Entry 2NCK (X-ray diffraction, 2.00 A resolution); this record covers chains R and L.

== Chain R (and L) ==
Molecule: Nucleoside diphosphate kinase
From: Myxococcus xanthus
Notes: EC 2.7.4.6; chain L of this document is another copy of the same molecule, construct and numbering; everything in this record applies to it too
UniProt: P15266 (NDK_MYXXA); residues 2-145 here correspond to UniProt positions 1-144 (UniProt number = residue number - 1)
Sequence (144 residues; row label = number of the first residue in the row):
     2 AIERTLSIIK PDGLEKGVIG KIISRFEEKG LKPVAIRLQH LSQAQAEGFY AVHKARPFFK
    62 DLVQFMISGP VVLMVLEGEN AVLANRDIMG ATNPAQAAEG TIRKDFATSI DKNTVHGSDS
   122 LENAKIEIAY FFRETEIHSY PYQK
UniProt features mapped onto this chain:
  - binding site (ATP): Phe60

== How chain R and chain L interact ==
Residue-residue contacts - 52 pairs, chain R then chain L:
  Leu15(R) with Tyr141(L); Tyr143(L)
  Glu16(R) with Pro142(L); Tyr143(L); Gln144(L), hydrogen bond (backbone-backbone)
  Gly18(R) with Glu28(L); Tyr143(L)
  Val19(R) with Glu28(L)
  Ile20(R) with Glu28(L), hydrogen bond (backbone-side chain); Tyr141(L)
  Gly21(R) with Gly21(L); Ile24(L); Ser25(L); Glu28(L), hydrogen bond (backbone-side chain)
  Lys22(R) with Ser25(L), hydrogen bond (backbone-side chain); Glu29(L)
  Ile24(R) with Gly21(L); Ile24(L), hydrophobic
  Ser25(R) with Gly21(L); Lys22(L), hydrogen bond (side chain-backbone)
  Glu28(R) with Gly18(L); Val19(L); Ile20(L), hydrogen bond (side chain-backbone); Gly21(L), hydrogen bond (side chain-backbone)
  Pro34(R) with Leu39(L)
  Val35(R) with Leu39(L)
  Ala36(R) with Leu39(L)
  Ile37(R) with Ile37(L), hydrophobic; Arg38(L); Leu39(L), hydrogen bond (backbone-backbone)
  Arg38(R) with Ile37(L)
  Leu39(R) with Pro34(L); Val35(L); Ala36(L); Ile37(L), hydrogen bond (backbone-backbone); His139(L)
  His41(R) with His139(L)
  Pro71(R) with His139(L); Tyr141(L), hydrophobic
  His139(R) with Leu39(L); His41(L); Pro71(L)
  Tyr141(R) with Leu15(L); Ile20(L); Pro71(L), hydrophobic
  Pro142(R) with Glu16(L)
  Tyr143(R) with Leu15(L); Glu16(L); Gly18(L)
  Gln144(R) with Glu16(L), hydrogen bond (backbone-backbone); Lys17(L)
  Lys145(R) with Lys17(L)
Interface residues without a listed pair, chain R (28 interface residues in all): Gln40, Val73, Glu137, Ser140
Interface residues without a listed pair, chain L (28 interface residues in all): Gln40, Val73, Glu137

== Overview ==
The chain R/chain L interface involves 28 residues from each chain, with 10 hydrogen bonds. Polar pairs
include Ile20(R)-Glu28(L), Gly21(R)-Glu28(L) and Lys22(R)-Ser25(L). Curated annotation (UniProt) lists
ATP-binding residue Phe60(R) on chain R.
Both chains are Nucleoside diphosphate kinase (Myxococcus xanthus). Entry 2NCK (Crystal structure of
myxococcus xanthus nucleoside diphosphate kinase and its interaction with a nucleotide substrate at ...) was
determined by X-ray diffraction, deposited together with 1NLK.
